3UYQ - chain A; structure by X-ray diffraction, 1.70 A resolution.

# Chain A
Name: Carbonic anhydrase 3
Source organism: Homo sapiens
Notes: EC 4.2.1.1
UniProtKB: P07451 (CAH3_HUMAN); numbering as in UniProt (aligned over 1-260)
Sequence (260 residues; row label = number of the first residue in the row):
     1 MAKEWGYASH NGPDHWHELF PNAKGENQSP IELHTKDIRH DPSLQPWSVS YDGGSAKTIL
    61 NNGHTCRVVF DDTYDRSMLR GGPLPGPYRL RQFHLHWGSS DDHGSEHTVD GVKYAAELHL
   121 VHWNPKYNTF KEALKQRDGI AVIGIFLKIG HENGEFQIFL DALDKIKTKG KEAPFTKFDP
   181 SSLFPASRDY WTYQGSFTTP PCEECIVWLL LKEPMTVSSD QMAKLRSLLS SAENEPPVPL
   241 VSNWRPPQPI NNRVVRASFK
Unresolved in the structure: 1
Differences from the reference sequence: engineered mutation Ile-31 (Val in P07451), His-64 (Lys in P07451), Ser-182 (Cys in P07451), Ser-187 (Cys in P07451)
Bound ions: Zn2+: His-94, His-96, His-119

# Overview
The Zn2+ site is built by His-94, His-96 and His-119.
Chain A is Carbonic anhydrase 3 (Homo sapiens); the structure, HCA 3, was determined by X-ray diffraction
(same publication as 3UYN and 2HFW).
